Entry 2W6V (X-ray diffraction, 1.80 A resolution); this record covers chains A and B of the 4 polymer chains in the assembly.

Chain A:
Protein: Hemoglobin subunit alpha
Organism: Homo sapiens
Notes: fragment: chain alpha, residues 2-142
UniProt: P69905 (HBA_HUMAN); residues 1-141 here correspond to UniProt positions 2-142 (UniProt number = residue number + 1)
Chain sequence (141 residues; each row starts with the number of its first residue):
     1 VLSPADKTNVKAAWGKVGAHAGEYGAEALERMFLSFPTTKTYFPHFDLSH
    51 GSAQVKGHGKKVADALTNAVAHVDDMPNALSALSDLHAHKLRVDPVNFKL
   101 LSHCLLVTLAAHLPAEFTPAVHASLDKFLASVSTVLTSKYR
Ion coordination: heme Fe near H87 (its only coordinating residue here)
Small-molecule neighbours:
  - heme (HEM): M32, T39, Y42, F43, H45, F46, H58, K61, V62, A65, L66, L83, L86, H87, L91, V93, N97, F98, L101, L105, V132, L136
  - xenon (XE), molecule 1: V10, W14, V70, L125, F128, L129
  - xenon (XE), molecule 2: W14, A21, Y24, G25, L66, L105, T108, L109
  - xenon (XE), molecule 3: L29, F33, F43, F46, L48, Q54, V55, H58

Chain B:
Protein: Hemoglobin subunit beta
Organism: Homo sapiens
Notes: fragment: chain beta, residues 2-147
UniProt: P68871 (HBB_HUMAN); residues 1-146 here correspond to UniProt positions 2-147 (UniProt number = residue number + 1)
Chain sequence (146 residues; numbered 1 to 146; the number before each row is that of its first residue):
     1 VHLTPEEKSAVTALWGKVNVDEVGGEALGRLLVVYPWTQRFFESFGDLST
    51 PDAVMGNPKVKAHGKKVLGAFSDGLAHLDNLKGTFATLSELHCDKLHVDP
   101 ENFRLLGNVLVCVLAHHFGKEFTPPVQAAYQKVVAGVANALAHKYH
Ion coordination: heme Fe near H92 (its only coordinating residue here)
Small-molecule neighbours:
  - heme (HEM): L31, T38, F41, F42, H63, K66, V67, A70, F71, F85, L88, L91, H92, L96, V98, N102, F103, L106, V137, L141
  - xenon (XE), molecule 1: E6, E7, A10, P125, V126
  - xenon (XE), molecule 2: F71, F103, G107, V134, V137, A138

Chain A / chain B interface:
Residue-residue contacts (40; chain A residue first):
  E30(A) with P124(B)
  R31(A) with F122(B), hydrogen bond (side chain-backbone); T123(B); P124(B); Q127(B), hydrogen bond
  L34(A) with P124(B), hydrophobic; P125(B); A128(B)
  S35(A) with Q127(B); A128(B), hydrogen bond (side chain-backbone); Q131(B)
  F36(A) with Q131(B)
  H103(A) with N108(B); V111(B); Q131(B), hydrogen bond
  C104(A) with Q127(B)
  L106(A) with C112(B), hydrophobic
  V107(A) with V111(B), hydrophobic; C112(B), hydrophobic; A115(B); Q127(B)
  A110(A) with C112(B); A115(B); H116(B)
  A111(A) with A115(B); G119(B)
  L113(A) with H116(B)
  P114(A) with H116(B), hydrogen bond (backbone-side chain)
  F117(A) with R30(B), hydrogen bond (backbone-side chain); H116(B)
  T118(A) with R30(B)
  P119(A) with R30(B); V33(B); M55(B), hydrophobic
  H122(A) with R30(B), hydrogen bond; V34(B); C112(B)
  A123(A) with V34(B)
  D126(A) with V34(B); Y35(B), hydrogen bond
Also at the interface, not in a pair above, chain A (20 interface residues in all): A120
Also at the interface, not in a pair above, chain B (21 interface residues in all): E26, P51, K120

Overview:
The interface between chain A and chain B involves 20 residues on one side and 21 on the other; the contacts
include 8 hydrogen bonds. Among the polar pairs are R31(A)-F122(B), R31(A)-Q127(B) and S35(A)-A128(B). Chain A
binds heme and 3 copies of xenon.
Here chain A is Hemoglobin subunit alpha and chain B is Hemoglobin subunit beta, both from Homo sapiens. Entry
2W6V (Structure of Human deoxy Hemoglobin A in complex with Xenon) was determined by X-ray diffraction,
deposited together with 2W6W and 2W72.
